Entry 7XYF (electron microscopy, 3.80 A resolution); this record covers chains D and I of the 11 polymer chains in the assembly.

== Chain D ==
Molecule: Histone H2B
Source organism: Drosophila melanogaster
Reference sequence: P02283 (H2B_DROME); residues 28-122 here correspond to UniProt positions 29-123 (UniProt number = residue number + 1)
Amino-acid sequence (95 residues; numbered 28 to 122; the number before each row is that of its first residue):
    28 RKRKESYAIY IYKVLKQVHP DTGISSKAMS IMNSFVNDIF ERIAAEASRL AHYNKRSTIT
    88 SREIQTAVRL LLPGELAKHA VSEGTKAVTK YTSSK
UniProt features mapped onto this chain:
  - modified residue (N6-succinyllysine): Lys43, Lys113, Lys117
  - glycosylation: Ser109 (O-linked (GlcNAc) serine)
  - cross-link: Lys117 (Glycyl lysine isopeptide (Lys-Gly) (interchain with G-Cter in ubiquitin))

== Chain I ==
Molecule: 146-nt DNA strand
Sequence (146 nucleotides; row label = number of the first residue in the row):
     1 TGGAGAATCC CGGTGCCGAG GCCGCTCAAT TGGTCGTAGA CAGCTCTAGC ACCGCTTAAA
    61 CGCACGTACG CGCTGTCCCC CGCGTTTTAA CCGCCAAGGG GATTACTCCC TAGTCTCCAG
   121 GCACGTGTCA GATATATACA TCCTGT

== How chain D and chain I interact ==
Residue-residue contacts - 16 pairs, chain D then chain I:
  Arg28(D) - DT103(I)  phosphate contact
  Lys29(D) - DA102(I)  hydrogen bond to the phosphate
  Lys29(D) - DT103(I)  salt bridge to the phosphate
  Tyr39(D) - DG20(I)  hydrogen bond to the phosphate
  Tyr39(D) - DG21(I)  phosphate contact
  Gly50(D) - DG20(I)  phosphate contact
  Ile51(D) - DA19(I)  sugar contact
  Ile51(D) - DG20(I)  phosphate contact
  Ser52(D) - DA19(I)  sugar contact
  Ser53(D) - DA19(I)  phosphate contact
  Arg83(D) - DG39(I)  phosphate contact
  Ser84(D) - DG39(I)  hydrogen bond to the phosphate
  Thr85(D) - DA38(I)  phosphate contact
  Thr85(D) - DG39(I)  hydrogen bond to the phosphate
  Lys122(D) - DT31(I)  phosphate contact
  Lys122(D) - DG32(I)  salt bridge to the phosphate
Other interface residues (no listed pair), chain D (12 interface residues in all): Glu32
Other interface residues (no listed pair), chain I (11 interface residues in all): DA29, DT104

== Overview ==
12 residues of chain D and 11 residues of chain I are in contact; the contacts include 4 hydrogen bonds and 2
salt bridges. Among the polar pairs are Lys29(D)-DA102(I), Tyr39(D)-DG20(I) and Ser84(D)-DG39(I).
Here chain D is Histone H2B (Drosophila melanogaster) and chain I is a 146-nt DNA strand. Entry 7XYF (Cryo-EM
structure of Fft3-nucleosome complex with Fft3 bound to SHL+2 position of the nucleosome) was determined by
electron microscopy.
